6M4H - chains A and E of the 10 polymer chains in the assembly; structure by electron microscopy, 3.90 A resolution.

== Chain A (and E) ==
Name: Histone H3.1
Source organism: Homo sapiens
Notes: chain E of this document is another copy of the same molecule, construct and numbering; everything in this record applies to it too
UniProtKB: P68431 (H31_HUMAN); residues 0-135 here correspond to UniProt positions 1-136 (UniProt number = residue number + 1)
Sequence (136 residues; numbered 0 to 135; the number before each row is that of its first residue; numbering starts at 0):
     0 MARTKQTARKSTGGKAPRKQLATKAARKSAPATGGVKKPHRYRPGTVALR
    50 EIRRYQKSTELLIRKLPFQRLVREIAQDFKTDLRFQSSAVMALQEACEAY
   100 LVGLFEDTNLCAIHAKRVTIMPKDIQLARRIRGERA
Unresolved in the structure: 0-59, 134-135
Swiss-Prot annotation at these positions:
  - modified residue: Arg2 (Asymmetric dimethylarginine), Thr3 (Phosphothreonine), Lys4 (Allysine), Gln5 (5-glutamyl dopamine), Thr6 (Phosphothreonine), Arg8 (Citrulline), Lys9 (N6,N6,N6-trimethyllysine), Ser10 (ADP-ribosylserine), Thr11 (Phosphothreonine), Lys14 (N6-(2-hydroxyisobutyryl)lysine), Arg17 (Asymmetric dimethylarginine), Lys18 (N6-(2-hydroxyisobutyryl)lysine), Lys23 (N6-(2-hydroxyisobutyryl)lysine), Arg26 (Citrulline), Lys27 (N6,N6,N6-trimethyllysine), Ser28 (ADP-ribosylserine), Lys36 (N6,N6,N6-trimethyllysine), Lys37 (N6-methyllysine), Tyr41 (Phosphotyrosine), Lys56 (N6,N6,N6-trimethyllysine) and 8 more in UniProt
  - lipidation: Lys18 (N6-decanoyllysine)
From the paper describing this entry:
  - conformationally variable residues (order/disorder transition): Ala1 to Glu59

== How chain A and chain E interact ==
Residue-residue contacts (23; chain A residue first):
  Asp106(A) - Ile130(E)
  Leu109(A) - Leu126(E)  hydrophobic
  Leu109(A) - Arg129(E)
  Cys110(A) - His113(E)  hydrogen bond (backbone-side chain)
  Cys110(A) - Ile130(E)  hydrophobic
  His113(A) - Cys110(E)  hydrogen bond (side chain-backbone)
  His113(A) - Ala114(E)
  His113(A) - Arg116(E)
  His113(A) - Lys122(E)
  His113(A) - Asp123(E)  salt bridge
  His113(A) - Leu126(E)
  Ala114(A) - His113(E)
  Arg116(A) - His113(E)
  Lys122(A) - His113(E)
  Asp123(A) - His113(E)  salt bridge
  Leu126(A) - Leu109(E)  hydrophobic
  Leu126(A) - His113(E)
  Ala127(A) - Ile130(E)
  Arg129(A) - Leu109(E)
  Ile130(A) - Asp106(E)
  Ile130(A) - Cys110(E)  hydrophobic
  Ile130(A) - Ala127(E)
  Ile130(A) - Ile130(E)  hydrophobic
Other interface residues (no listed pair), chain A (13 interface residues in all): Arg131
Other interface residues (no listed pair), chain E (13 interface residues in all): Arg131

== Overview ==
Chain A and chain E each contribute 13 residues to their interface; the contacts include 2 hydrogen bonds and
2 salt bridges. Polar pairs include His113(A)-Asp123(E) and Cys110(A)-His113(E). From the paper:
conformational variability at Ala1(A).
Chain A and chain E are both Histone H3.1 (Homo sapiens); the structure, Structural mechanism of nucleosome
dynamics governed by human histone variants H2A.B and H2A.Z.2.2, was determined by electron microscopy (same
publication as 6M4G).
